Entry 8EJP (X-ray diffraction, 2.17 A resolution); this record covers chains A and B of the 4 polymer chains in the assembly.

== Chain A (and B) ==
Molecule: Homeobox domain-containing protein
Source organism: Ornithorhynchus anatinus
Notes: chain B of this document is another copy of the same molecule, construct and numbering; everything in this record applies to it too
UniProtKB: A0A6I8NF41 (A0A6I8NF41_ORNAN); residues 17-85 here correspond to UniProt positions 43-111 (UniProt number = residue number + 26)
Amino-acid sequence (71 residues; numbered 15 to 85; the number before each row is that of its first residue):
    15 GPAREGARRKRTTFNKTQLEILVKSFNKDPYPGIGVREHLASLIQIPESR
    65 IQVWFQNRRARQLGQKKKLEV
Unresolved in the structure: 15-20, 77-85
Sequence notes: expression tag (15-16)
From the paper describing this entry:
  - binding site for the 17-nt DNA strand: R75
  - conformationally variable residues (side-chain flip): R75
  - specificity-determining residues: R75

== Interface between chain A and chain B ==
Contacting residue pairs (13):
  A21(A) with G47(B); I48(B), hydrogen bond (backbone-backbone)
  R22(A) with I48(B)
  R23(A) with I48(B); E62(B), salt bridge; Q66(B)
  G47(A) with A21(B)
  I48(A) with A21(B), hydrogen bond (backbone-backbone); R22(B); R23(B)
  E62(A) with R23(B), salt bridge
  S63(A) with S63(B)
  Q66(A) with R23(B)
Interface residues without a listed pair, chain A (9 interface residues in all): R51
Interface residues without a listed pair, chain B (9 interface residues in all): R51

== Summary ==
Chain A and chain B each contribute 9 residues to their interface; the contacts include 2 hydrogen bonds and 2
salt bridges. Among the polar pairs are R23(A)-E62(B) and A21(A)-I48(B). The paper reports a binding site for
the 17-nt DNA strand at R75(A); the specificity determinant R75(A).
Both chains are Homeobox domain-containing protein (Ornithorhynchus anatinus). Entry 8EJP (Crystal structure
of the homeodomain of Platypus sDUX in complex with DNA containing 5-Bromouracil) was determined by X-ray
diffraction together with 8EJO from the same study.
